PDB entry 3GLN | X-ray diffraction, 2.26 A resolution | chain A

== Chain A ==
Molecule: Neuroglobin
From: Mus musculus
Reference sequence: Q9ER97 (NGB_MOUSE); residues 1-151 here = UniProt positions 1-151
Amino-acid sequence (154 residues; numbered -2 to 151; the number before each row is that of its first residue; numbers below 1 keep their minus sign (Gly-2 is residue -2)):
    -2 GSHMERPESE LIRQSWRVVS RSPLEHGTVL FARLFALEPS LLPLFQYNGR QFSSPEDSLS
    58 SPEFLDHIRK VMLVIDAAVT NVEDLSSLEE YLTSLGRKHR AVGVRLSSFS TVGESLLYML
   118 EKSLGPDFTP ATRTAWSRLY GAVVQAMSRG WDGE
Unresolved in the structure: -2 to 2, 149-151
Differences from the reference sequence: expression tag (-2 to 0); engineered mutation Ser55 (Cys in Q9ER97), Ser120 (Cys in Q9ER97)
Metal / ion sites: heme Fe near His96 (its only coordinating residue here)
Residues lining bound ligands:
  - carbon monoxide / heme: Phe28, Leu38, Leu41, Phe42, Tyr44, His64, Lys67, Val68, Val71, Tyr88, Leu89, Leu92, Lys95, His96, Val99, Val101, Arg102, Ser105, Phe106, Val109, Tyr137, Val140, Met144
  - xenon (XE), molecule 1: Leu27, Val68, Ile72, Val109, Tyr137
  - xenon (XE), molecule 2: Phe28, Ala29, Phe32, Pro52, Ser55, Leu56, Phe61
  - xenon (XE), molecule 3: Lys67, Leu70, Val71, Tyr88
  - xenon (XE), molecule 4: Ile72, Leu113, Trp133, Leu136, Tyr137, Val140
From the paper describing this entry:
  - binding site for xenon: Leu27, Phe28, Ala29, Phe32, Ser55, Leu56, Phe61, Lys67, Val68, Val71, Ile72, Tyr88, Val109, Leu113, Leu136, Tyr137

== Overview ==
Ligands of chain A: 4 copies of xenon and carbon monoxide / heme. From the paper: a binding site for xenon at
Leu27, Phe28 and Ala29 among others.
Chain A is Neuroglobin (Mus musculus); the structure, Carbonmonoxy Ngb under Xenon pressure, was determined by
X-ray diffraction together with 3GK9 and 3GKT from the same study.
